PDB entry 6P0C | X-ray diffraction, 1.55 A resolution | chains A and D of the 4 polymer chains in the assembly

[Chain A]
Name: DNA ligase 1
Organism: Homo sapiens
Notes: EC 6.5.1.1
UniProtKB: P18858 (DNLI1_HUMAN); residue numbers follow UniProt; this construct covers 262-904
Sequence (645 residues; each row starts with the number of its first residue):
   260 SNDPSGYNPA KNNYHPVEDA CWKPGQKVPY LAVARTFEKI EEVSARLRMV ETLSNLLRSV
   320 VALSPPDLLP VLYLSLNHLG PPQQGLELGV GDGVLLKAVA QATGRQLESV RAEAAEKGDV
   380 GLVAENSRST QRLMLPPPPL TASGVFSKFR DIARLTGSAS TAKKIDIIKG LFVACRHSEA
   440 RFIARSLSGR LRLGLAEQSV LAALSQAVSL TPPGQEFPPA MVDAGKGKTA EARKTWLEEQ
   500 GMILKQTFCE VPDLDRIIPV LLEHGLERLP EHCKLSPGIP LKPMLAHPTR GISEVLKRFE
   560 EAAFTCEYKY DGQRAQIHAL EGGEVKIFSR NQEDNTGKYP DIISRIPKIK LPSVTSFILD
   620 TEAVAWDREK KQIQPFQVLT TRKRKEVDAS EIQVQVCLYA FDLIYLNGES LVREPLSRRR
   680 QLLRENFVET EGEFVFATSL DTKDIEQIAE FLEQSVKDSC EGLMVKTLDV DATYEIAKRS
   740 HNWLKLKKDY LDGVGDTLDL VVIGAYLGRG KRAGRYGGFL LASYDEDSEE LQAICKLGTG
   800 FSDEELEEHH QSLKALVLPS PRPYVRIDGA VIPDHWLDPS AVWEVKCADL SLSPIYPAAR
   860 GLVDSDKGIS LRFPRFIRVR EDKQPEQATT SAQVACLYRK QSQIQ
Not modelled in the structure: 902-904
Sequence notes: expression tag (260-261)
Small-molecule neighbours: adenosine monophosphate (AMP): Ala-545, Glu-566, Tyr-567, Lys-568, Tyr-569, Arg-573, Arg-589, Glu-621, Phe-660, Ala-696, Met-723, Lys-725, Trp-742, Lys-744, Lys-746
What the authors report for this chain:
  - catalytic residues: Lys-568 (citing earlier work)

[Chain D]
Molecule: 18-nt DNA strand
Sequence (18 nucleotides; row label = number of the first residue in the row):
     9 GTCCGACGAC GCATCAGC

[Interface between chain A and chain D]
Pairs across the interface (67; chain A residue first):
  Arg-305(A) with DT10(D), hydrogen bond to the base; DC11(D), hydrogen bond to the sugar
  Thr-415(A) with DC23(D), phosphate contact
  Gly-416(A) with DC23(D), hydrogen bond to the phosphate
  Ser-417(A) with DA24(D), phosphate contact
  Ala-418(A) with DA24(D), hydrogen bond to the phosphate
  Ser-419(A) with DC23(D), sugar contact; DA24(D), hydrogen bond to the phosphate
  Thr-420(A) with DC23(D), phosphate contact; DA24(D), hydrogen bond to the phosphate
  Arg-449(A) with DC15(D), salt bridge to the phosphate
  Arg-451(A) with DA14(D), phosphate contact
  Leu-452(A) with DG13(D), phosphate contact
  Gly-453(A) with DC12(D), sugar contact; DG13(D), hydrogen bond to the phosphate
  Leu-454(A) with DC12(D), phosphate contact; DG13(D), phosphate contact
  Ala-455(A) with DC12(D), hydrogen bond to the phosphate; DG13(D), phosphate contact
  Glu-456(A) with DC12(D), phosphate contact
  Gln-457(A) with DC11(D), phosphate contact; DC12(D), hydrogen bond to the phosphate
  Ser-458(A) with DC11(D), phosphate contact; DC12(D), hydrogen bond to the phosphate
  His-546(A) with DG9(D), sugar contact; DT10(D), salt bridge to the phosphate
  Gln-636(A) with DC18(D), sugar contact; DG19(D), hydrogen bond to the phosphate
  Thr-639(A) with DG19(D), sugar contact; DC20(D), sugar contact
  Thr-640(A) with DC20(D), phosphate contact
  Arg-641(A) with DC20(D), sugar contact
  Lys-642(A) with DC20(D), phosphate contact; DA21(D), phosphate contact
  Arg-643(A) with DG19(D), base contact; DC20(D), hydrogen bond to the base; DA21(D), hydrogen bond to the sugar
  Lys-644(A) with DA21(D), phosphate contact; DT22(D), salt bridge to the phosphate
  Arg-738(A) with DG9(D), hydrogen bond to the phosphate; DT10(D), salt bridge to the phosphate
  Gly-767(A) with DC15(D), phosphate contact
  Arg-768(A) with DA14(D), phosphate contact; DC15(D), hydrogen bond to the phosphate
  Gly-769(A) with DA14(D), phosphate contact
  Lys-770(A) with DG13(D), hydrogen bond to the base; DA14(D), hydrogen bond to the phosphate
  Arg-771(A) with DA14(D), phosphate contact
  Gly-776(A) with DC15(D), sugar contact
  Cys-794(A) with DA17(D), phosphate contact
  Lys-795(A) with DG16(D), salt bridge to the phosphate; DA17(D), hydrogen bond to the phosphate
  Leu-796(A) with DG16(D), sugar contact
  Gly-797(A) with DC15(D), sugar contact; DG16(D), sugar contact
  Ser-850(A) with DA17(D), hydrogen bond to the phosphate; DC18(D), hydrogen bond to the phosphate
  Leu-851(A) with DC18(D), phosphate contact
  Ser-852(A) with DC18(D), hydrogen bond to the phosphate
  Pro-853(A) with DC18(D), phosphate contact; DG19(D), phosphate contact
  Tyr-855(A) with DA17(D), hydrogen bond to the phosphate; DC18(D), phosphate contact
  Ser-869(A) with DA17(D), phosphate contact; DC18(D), phosphate contact
  Leu-870(A) with DA17(D), sugar contact
  Phe-872(A) with DG16(D), base contact
Other interface residues (no listed pair), chain A (52 interface residues in all): Lys-356, Ala-421, Lys-504, Arg-557, Ser-739, Leu-766, Thr-798, Ile-854, Pro-873
Other interface residues (no listed pair), chain D (17 interface residues in all): DG25

[Overview]
The interface between chain A and chain D involves 52 residues on one side and 17 on the other; the contacts
include 22 hydrogen bonds and 5 salt bridges. Among the polar pairs are Arg-305(A)/DT10(D), Arg-643(A)/DC20(D)
and Lys-770(A)/DG13(D). Ligands of chain A: adenosine monophosphate. The paper reports the catalytic residue
Lys-568(A).
Chain A is DNA ligase 1 (Homo sapiens) and chain D is an 18-nt DNA strand; the structure, Human DNA Ligase 1
Bound to an Adenylated, hydroxyl terminated DNA nick in EDTA, was determined by X-ray diffraction, deposited
together with 6P09, 6P0A, 6P0B, 6P0D, 6P0E and 6Q1V.
